2VNS - chains A and B; structure by X-ray diffraction, 2.00 A resolution.

== Chain A (and B) ==
Name: Metalloreductase STEAP3
Source organism: Homo sapiens
Notes: EC 1.16.1.2; fragment: nadph/flavin dependent oxidoreductase, residues 1-215; chain B of this document is another copy of the same molecule, construct and numbering; everything in this record applies to it too
Reference sequence: Q658P3 (STEA3_HUMAN); residue numbers follow UniProt; this construct covers 1-215
Amino-acid sequence (215 residues; row label = number of the first residue in the row):
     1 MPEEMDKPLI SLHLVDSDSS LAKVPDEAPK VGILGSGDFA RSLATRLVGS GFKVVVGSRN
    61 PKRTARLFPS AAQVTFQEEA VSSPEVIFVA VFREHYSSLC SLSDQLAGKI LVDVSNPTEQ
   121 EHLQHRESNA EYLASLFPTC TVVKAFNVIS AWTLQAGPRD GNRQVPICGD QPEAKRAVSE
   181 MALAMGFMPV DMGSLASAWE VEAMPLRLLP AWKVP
Not modelled in the structure: 1-28, 209-215
What the authors report for this chain:
  - self-association interface (contacts with another copy of this molecule): Asp38, Arg41, Ser42, Val48, Leu67, Phe68, Pro69, Ser70, Val74, Ala151, Trp152, Gln155

== How chain A and chain B interact ==
Residue-residue contacts - 37 pairs, chain A then chain B:
  Asp38(A) - Trp152(B)
  Asp38(A) - Ala156(B)
  Arg41(A) - Thr45(B)
  Arg41(A) - Gln155(B)  hydrogen bond
  Ser42(A) - Trp152(B)
  Val48(A) - Arg66(B)
  Val48(A) - Leu67(B)  hydrophobic
  Ala65(A) - Ser70(B)  hydrogen bond (backbone-side chain)
  Arg66(A) - Val48(B)  hydrogen bond (side chain-backbone)
  Arg66(A) - Pro69(B)
  Arg66(A) - Ser70(B)  hydrogen bond (backbone-backbone)
  Arg66(A) - Ala71(B)  hydrogen bond (backbone-backbone)
  Leu67(A) - Thr45(B)
  Leu67(A) - Val48(B)  hydrophobic
  Leu67(A) - Gly49(B)
  Leu67(A) - Pro69(B)
  Phe68(A) - Phe68(B)
  Phe68(A) - Pro69(B)
  Phe68(A) - Ser70(B)  hydrogen bond (backbone-backbone)
  Pro69(A) - Arg66(B)
  Pro69(A) - Leu67(B)
  Pro69(A) - Phe68(B)
  Pro69(A) - Ser70(B)
  Ser70(A) - Ala65(B)  hydrogen bond (side chain-backbone)
  Ser70(A) - Arg66(B)  hydrogen bond (backbone-backbone)
  Ser70(A) - Phe68(B)  hydrogen bond (backbone-backbone)
  Ser70(A) - Pro69(B)
  Ser70(A) - Ser70(B)
  Ala71(A) - Arg66(B)  hydrogen bond (backbone-backbone)
  Ala151(A) - Trp152(B)  hydrophobic
  Trp152(A) - Asp38(B)
  Trp152(A) - Ser42(B)
  Trp152(A) - Ala151(B)  hydrophobic
  Trp152(A) - Trp152(B)  hydrophobic
  Gln155(A) - Arg41(B)  hydrogen bond
  Gln155(A) - Gln155(B)  hydrogen bond
  Ala156(A) - Asp38(B)
Interface residues without a listed pair, chain A (17 interface residues in all): Thr45, Gly49

== Overview ==
Chain A and chain B each contribute 17 residues to their interface, with 12 hydrogen bonds. Polar contacts
include Arg41(A)-Gln155(B), Ala65(A)-Ser70(B) and Arg66(A)-Val48(B). From the paper: a self-association
interface involving Asp38(A), Arg41(A) and Ser42(A) among others.
Both chains are Metalloreductase STEAP3 (Homo sapiens). Entry 2VNS (Crystal Structure of the Membrane Proximal
Oxidoreductase Domain of Human Steap3, the Dominant Ferric Reductase of ...) was determined by X-ray
diffraction, deposited together with 2VQ3.
